PDB entry 6AMU | X-ray diffraction, 2.15 A resolution | chains A and D of the 5 polymer chains in the assembly

[Chain A]
Name: HLA class I histocompatibility antigen, A-2 alpha chain
Source organism: Homo sapiens
UniProtKB: P01892 (1A02_HUMAN); residues 2-274 here correspond to UniProt positions 26-298 (UniProt number = residue number + 24)
Chain sequence (273 residues; numbered 2 to 274; the number before each row is that of its first residue):
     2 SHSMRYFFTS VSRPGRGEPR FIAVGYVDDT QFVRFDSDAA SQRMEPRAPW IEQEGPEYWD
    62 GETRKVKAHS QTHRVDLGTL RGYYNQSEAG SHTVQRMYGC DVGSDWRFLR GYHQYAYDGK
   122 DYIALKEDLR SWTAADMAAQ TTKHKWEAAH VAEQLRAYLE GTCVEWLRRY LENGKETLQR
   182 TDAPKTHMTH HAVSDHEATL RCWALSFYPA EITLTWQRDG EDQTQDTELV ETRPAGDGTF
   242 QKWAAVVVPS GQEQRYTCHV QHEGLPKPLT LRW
Unresolved in the structure: 221-224
Disulfide bonds: Cys-101/Cys-164, Cys-203/Cys-259

[Chain D]
Name: DMF5 TCR alpha chain
Source organism: Homo sapiens
Chain sequence (197 residues; each row starts with the number of its first residue):
     2 EVEQNSGPLS VPEGAIASLN CTYSDRGSQS FFWYRQYSGK SPELIMFIYS NGDKEDGRFT
    62 AQLNKASQYV SLLIRDSQPS DSATYLCAVN FGGGKLIFGQ GTELSVKPNI QNPDPAVYQL
   122 RDSKSSDKSV CLFTDFDSQT NVSQSKDSDV YITDKCVLDM RSMDFKSNSA VAWSNKSDFA
   182 CANAFNNSII PEDTFFP
Unresolved in the structure: 126-127
Disulfide bonds: Cys-22/Cys-88, Cys-132/Cys-182

[Chain A / chain D interface]
Pairs across the interface (16; chain A residue first):
  Arg-65(A) / Phe-92(D)  hydrogen bond (side chain-backbone)
  Arg-65(A) / Gly-93(D)  hydrogen bond (side chain-backbone)
  Arg-65(A) / Gly-94(D)
  Arg-65(A) / Lys-96(D)
  Lys-66(A) / Gln-30(D)
  Lys-66(A) / Gly-93(D)
  Lys-66(A) / Gly-94(D)
  Glu-154(A) / Tyr-50(D)
  Gln-155(A) / Tyr-50(D)
  Ala-158(A) / Tyr-50(D)  hydrophobic
  Ala-158(A) / Ser-51(D)
  Tyr-159(A) / Gln-30(D)
  Thr-163(A) / Gln-30(D)
  Thr-163(A) / Lys-66(D)  hydrogen bond
  Trp-167(A) / Arg-27(D)
  Trp-167(A) / Gly-28(D)
Also at the interface, not in a pair above, chain A (10 interface residues in all): Glu-58, Gly-62
Also at the interface, not in a pair above, chain D (11 interface residues in all): Asp-26

[Overview]
10 residues of chain A and 11 residues of chain D are in contact, with 3 hydrogen bonds. Polar contacts
include Arg-65(A)/Phe-92(D), Arg-65(A)/Gly-93(D) and Thr-163(A)/Lys-66(D).
Here chain A is HLA class I histocompatibility antigen, A-2 alpha chain and chain D is DMF5 TCR alpha chain,
both from Homo sapiens. Entry 6AMU (Crystal structure of DMF5 TCR bound to HLA-A2 presenting synthetic peptide
MMWDRGLGMM) was determined by X-ray diffraction.
